PDB entry 8GHV | electron microscopy, 2.80 A resolution | chains A and S of the 5 polymer chains in the assembly

== Chain A ==
Molecule: Guanine nucleotide-binding protein G(i) subunit alpha-1
Organism: Homo sapiens
UniProtKB: P63096 (GNAI1_HUMAN); numbering as in UniProt (aligned over 1-354)
Amino-acid sequence (354 residues; row label = number of the first residue in the row):
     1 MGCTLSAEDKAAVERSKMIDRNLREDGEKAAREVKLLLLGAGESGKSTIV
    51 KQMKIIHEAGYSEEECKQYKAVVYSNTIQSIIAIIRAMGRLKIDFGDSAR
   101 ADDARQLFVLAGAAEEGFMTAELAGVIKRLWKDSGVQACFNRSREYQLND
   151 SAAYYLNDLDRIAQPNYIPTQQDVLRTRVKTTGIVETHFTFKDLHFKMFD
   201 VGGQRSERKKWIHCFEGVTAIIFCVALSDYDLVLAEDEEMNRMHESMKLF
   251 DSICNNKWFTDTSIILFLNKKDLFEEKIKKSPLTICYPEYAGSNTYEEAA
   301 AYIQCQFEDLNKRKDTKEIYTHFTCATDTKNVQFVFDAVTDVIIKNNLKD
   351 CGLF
Disordered / not traced: 1-2, 55-181, 233-239
Curated features (UniProtKB/Swiss-Prot):
  - region: Lys35 to Thr48 (G1 motif), Asp173 to Thr181 (G2 motif), Phe196 to Arg205 (G3 motif), Ile265 to Asp272 (G4 motif), Thr324 to Thr329 (G5 motif)
  - binding site (GTP): Glu43 to Thr48, Ser151, Leu175 to Thr181, Asp200 to Gln204, Asn269 to Asp272, Ala326
  - binding site (Mg(2+)): Ser47, Thr181
  - modified residue: Arg178 (ADP-ribosylarginine), Gln204 (Deamidated glutamine), Cys351 (ADP-ribosylcysteine)
  - lipidation: Gly2 (N-myristoyl glycine), Cys3 (S-palmitoyl cysteine)

== Chain S ==
Molecule: scFv16
Organism: Mus musculus
Notes: antibody fragment or engineered binder
Amino-acid sequence (259 residues; each row starts with the number of its first residue; note: 2 numbers in that range are skipped by the numbering (no residue carries them; nothing is unmodelled there); a row labelled like 121A-121N holds insertion residues (121A, then the next letters in order)):
     1 DVQLVESGGGLVQPGGSRKLSCSASGFAFSSFGMHWVRQAPEKGLEWVAY
    51 ISSGSGTIYYADTVKGRFTISRDDPKNTLFLQMTSLRSEDTAMYYCVRSI
   101 YYYGSSPFDFWGQGTTLTVSS
121A-121N GGGGSGGGGSGGGG
   124 SDIVMTQATSSVPVTPGESVSISCRSSKSLLHSNGNTYLYWFLQRPGQSP
   174 QLLIYRMSNLASGVPDRFSGSGSGTAFTLTISRLEAEDVGVYYCMQHLEY
   224 PLTFGAGTKLELKAAAHHHHHHHH
Disordered / not traced: 1, 121A-121N, 236-247

== Interface between chain A and chain S ==
Pairs across the interface (13):
  Thr4(A) - His155(S)
  Ser6(A) - Asn157(S)
  Ser6(A) - Tyr161(S)  hydrogen bond
  Ala7(A) - Leu221(S)
  Glu8(A) - Tyr161(S)
  Glu8(A) - Tyr163(S)  hydrogen bond
  Glu8(A) - Arg179(S)  salt bridge
  Ala11(A) - Tyr101(S)  hydrophobic
  Glu14(A) - Ser52(S)  hydrogen bond
  Glu14(A) - Thr57(S)  hydrogen bond
  Arg15(A) - Tyr101(S)
  Arg15(A) - Tyr102(S)
  Met18(A) - Ser53(S)
Also at the interface, not in a pair above, chain A (10 interface residues in all): Leu5, Ala12
Also at the interface, not in a pair above, chain S (17 interface residues in all): Gly54, Gly56, Ile100, Pro107, His220, Tyr223

== In short ==
Chain A and chain S form an interface of 10 and 17 residues respectively; the contacts include 4 hydrogen
bonds and 1 salt bridge. Polar contacts include Glu8(A)-Arg179(S), Ser6(A)-Tyr161(S) and Glu8(A)-Tyr163(S).
Chain A is Guanine nucleotide-binding protein G(i) subunit alpha-1 (Homo sapiens) and chain S is scFv16 (Mus
musculus); the structure, Cannabinoid Receptor 1-G Protein Complex, was determined by electron microscopy.
